8VWI - chains K and L of the 36 polymer chains in the assembly; structure by electron microscopy, 4.71 A resolution (low resolution: residue-level contacts below are approximate; hydrogen-bond / salt-bridge calls are withheld).

== Chain K (and L) ==
Protein: Protein C42
From: Autographa californica multiple nucleopolyhedrovirus
Notes: chain L of this document is another copy of the same molecule, construct and numbering; everything in this record applies to it too
UniProtKB: P25695 (C42_NPVAC); residues 1-361 here = UniProt positions 1-361
Amino-acid sequence (361 residues; row label = number of the first residue in the row):
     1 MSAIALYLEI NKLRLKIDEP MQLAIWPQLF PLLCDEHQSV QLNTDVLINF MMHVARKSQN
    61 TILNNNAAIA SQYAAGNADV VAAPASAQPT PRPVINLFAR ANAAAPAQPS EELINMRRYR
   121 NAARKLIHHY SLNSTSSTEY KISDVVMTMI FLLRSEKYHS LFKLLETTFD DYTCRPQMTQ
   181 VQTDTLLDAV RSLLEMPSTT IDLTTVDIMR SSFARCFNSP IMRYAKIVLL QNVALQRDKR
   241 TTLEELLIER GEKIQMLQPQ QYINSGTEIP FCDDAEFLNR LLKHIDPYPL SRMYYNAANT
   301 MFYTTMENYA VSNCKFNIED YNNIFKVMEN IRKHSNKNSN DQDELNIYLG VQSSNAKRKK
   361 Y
Not modelled in the structure: 1-111, 346-361 (chain L: 1-106, 338-361)
Swiss-Prot annotation at these positions:
  - region: Leu-32 to Glu-36 (LXCXE motif)
  - motif: Lys-357 to Lys-360 (Nuclear localization signal)

== Chain K / chain L interface ==
Contacting residue pairs (64):
  Tyr-119(K) / Glu-166(L)
  Thr-138(K) / Pro-220(L)
  Tyr-140(K) / Pro-220(L)
  Lys-141(K) / Phe-217(L)
  Lys-141(K) / Asn-218(L)
  Lys-141(K) / Ser-219(L)
  Lys-141(K) / Pro-220(L)
  Ile-142(K) / Ile-142(L)
  Ile-142(K) / Phe-217(L)
  Ile-142(K) / Ser-219(L)
  Ile-142(K) / Pro-220(L)
  Ser-143(K) / Phe-169(L)
  Ser-143(K) / Phe-217(L)
  Met-147(K) / Phe-169(L)
  Met-149(K) / Val-146(L)
  Leu-153(K) / Glu-112(L)
  His-159(K) / Ala-107(L)
  His-159(K) / Glu-112(L)
  Lys-163(K) / Glu-111(L)
  Lys-163(K) / Glu-112(L)
  Glu-166(K) / Glu-112(L)
  Phe-169(K) / Lys-141(L)
  Phe-169(K) / Met-147(L)
  Asp-170(K) / Arg-118(L)
  Asp-170(K) / Lys-141(L)
  Cys-216(K) / Tyr-140(L)
  Phe-217(K) / Tyr-140(L)
  Phe-217(K) / Ile-142(L)
  Phe-217(K) / Ser-143(L)
  Asn-218(K) / Tyr-140(L)
  Ser-219(K) / Tyr-140(L)
  Ser-219(K) / Arg-223(L)
  Pro-220(K) / Tyr-140(L)
  Pro-220(K) / Arg-223(L)
  Pro-220(K) / Tyr-224(L)
  Pro-220(K) / Ala-225(L)
  Ile-221(K) / Tyr-130(L)
  Ile-221(K) / Tyr-140(L)
  Ile-221(K) / Ala-225(L)
  Met-222(K) / Tyr-130(L)
  Met-222(K) / Ser-212(L)
  Met-222(K) / Arg-215(L)
  Met-222(K) / Cys-216(L)
  Met-222(K) / Ala-225(L)
  Arg-223(K) / Ser-137(L)
  Arg-223(K) / Thr-138(L)
  Arg-223(K) / Glu-139(L)
  Arg-223(K) / Tyr-140(L)
  Arg-223(K) / Ala-225(L)
  Arg-223(K) / Lys-226(L)
  Arg-223(K) / Ile-227(L)
  Arg-223(K) / Val-228(L)
  Tyr-224(K) / Val-228(L)
  Tyr-224(K) / Leu-229(L)
  Ala-225(K) / Val-228(L)
  Ala-225(K) / Phe-302(L)
  Lys-226(K) / Asn-299(L)
  Ile-227(K) / Asn-299(L)
  Leu-229(K) / Tyr-294(L)
  Leu-229(K) / Tyr-295(L)
  Leu-230(K) / Arg-292(L)
  Val-233(K) / Arg-332(L)
  Ala-234(K) / Arg-332(L)
  Lys-239(K) / Ser-335(L)
Interface residues without a listed pair, chain K (34 interface residues in all): Val-146, Ile-150, Arg-154
Interface residues without a listed pair, chain L (43 interface residues in all): Gln-108, Met-149, Leu-153, Phe-162, Met-222, Tyr-303

== Overview ==
34 residues of chain K face 43 of chain L across their interface.
Chain K and chain L are both Protein C42 (Autographa californica multiple nucleopolyhedrovirus); the
structure, The base complex of the AcMNPV baculovirus nucleocapsid (Class 1, localised reconstruction), was
determined by electron microscopy.
